PDB entry 3RF9 | X-ray diffraction, 2.20 A resolution | chain B

# Chain B
Name: Ribosomal RNA large subunit methyltransferase N
Source organism: Escherichia coli
Notes: EC 2.1.1.192
Reference sequence: P36979 (RLMN_ECOLI); numbering as in UniProt (aligned over 1-384)
Chain sequence (404 residues; numbered 1 to 404; the number before each row is that of its first residue):
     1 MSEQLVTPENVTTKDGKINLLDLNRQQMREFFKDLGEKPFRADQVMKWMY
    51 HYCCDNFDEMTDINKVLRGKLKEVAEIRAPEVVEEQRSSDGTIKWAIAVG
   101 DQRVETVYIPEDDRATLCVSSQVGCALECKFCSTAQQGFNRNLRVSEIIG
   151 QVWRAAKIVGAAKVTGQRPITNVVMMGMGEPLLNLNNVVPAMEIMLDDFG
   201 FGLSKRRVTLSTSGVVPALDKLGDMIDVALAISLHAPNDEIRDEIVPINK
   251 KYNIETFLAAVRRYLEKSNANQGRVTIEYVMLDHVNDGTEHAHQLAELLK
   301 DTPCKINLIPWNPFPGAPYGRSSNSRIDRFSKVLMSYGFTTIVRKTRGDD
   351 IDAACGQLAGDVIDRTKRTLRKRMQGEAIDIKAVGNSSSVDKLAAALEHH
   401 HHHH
Not modelled in the structure: 1-13, 351-360, 375-404
Sequence notes: expression tag (385-404)
Ion coordination: 4Fe-4S cluster Fe: Cys125, Cys129, Cys132
Residues lining bound ligands: 4Fe-4S cluster (SF4): Cys125, Leu127, Glu128, Cys129, Phe131, Cys132, Thr134, Ala135, Gly177, Met178, Gly179, Glu180, Ser213
From the paper describing this entry:
  - catalytic residues: Cys118 (citing earlier work)
  - catalytic residues: Lys94, Glu105 (proposed by the authors, not directly observed)

# In short
Ligands of chain B: 4Fe-4S cluster. Cys125, Cys129 and Cys132 coordinate a 4Fe-4S cluster Fe ion. From the
paper: catalytic residues Cys118, Lys94 and Glu105.
Chain B is Ribosomal RNA large subunit methyltransferase N (Escherichia coli); the structure, X-ray structure
of RlmN from Escherichia coli, was determined by X-ray diffraction (same publication as 3RFA).
